1YSO - chain A; structure by X-ray diffraction, 1.73 A resolution.

[Chain A]
Name: Yeast Cu, Zn superoxide dismutase
Source organism: Candida albicans
Notes: EC 1.15.1.1
Reference sequence: P00445 (SODC_YEAST); residues 1-153 here = UniProt positions 1-153
Sequence (153 residues; row label = number of the first residue in the row):
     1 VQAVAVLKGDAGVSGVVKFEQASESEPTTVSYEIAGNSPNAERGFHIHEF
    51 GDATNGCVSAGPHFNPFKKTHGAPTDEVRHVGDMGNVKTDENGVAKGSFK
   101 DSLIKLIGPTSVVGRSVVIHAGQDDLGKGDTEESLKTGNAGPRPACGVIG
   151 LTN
Cystine bridges: C57-C146
Metal / ion sites: Cu+: H46, H48, H120; Zn2+: H63, H71, H80, D83

[In short]
The Cu+ site is built by H46, H48 and H120. H63, H71, H80 and D83 coordinate Zn2+.
Chain A is Yeast Cu, Zn superoxide dismutase (Candida albicans); the structure, Yeast Cu, Zn superoxide
dismutase with the reduced bridge broken, was determined by X-ray diffraction, deposited together with 1JCV.
